PDB entry 7NS3 | electron microscopy, 3.50 A resolution | chains 5 and 1 of the 6 polymer chains in the assembly

Chain 5:
Molecule: Vacuolar import and degradation protein 28
Organism: Saccharomyces cerevisiae (strain ATCC 204508 / S288c)
UniProtKB: P40547 (VID28_YEAST); residues 1-921 here = UniProt positions 1-921
Sequence (921 residues; numbered 1 to 921; the number before each row is that of its first residue):
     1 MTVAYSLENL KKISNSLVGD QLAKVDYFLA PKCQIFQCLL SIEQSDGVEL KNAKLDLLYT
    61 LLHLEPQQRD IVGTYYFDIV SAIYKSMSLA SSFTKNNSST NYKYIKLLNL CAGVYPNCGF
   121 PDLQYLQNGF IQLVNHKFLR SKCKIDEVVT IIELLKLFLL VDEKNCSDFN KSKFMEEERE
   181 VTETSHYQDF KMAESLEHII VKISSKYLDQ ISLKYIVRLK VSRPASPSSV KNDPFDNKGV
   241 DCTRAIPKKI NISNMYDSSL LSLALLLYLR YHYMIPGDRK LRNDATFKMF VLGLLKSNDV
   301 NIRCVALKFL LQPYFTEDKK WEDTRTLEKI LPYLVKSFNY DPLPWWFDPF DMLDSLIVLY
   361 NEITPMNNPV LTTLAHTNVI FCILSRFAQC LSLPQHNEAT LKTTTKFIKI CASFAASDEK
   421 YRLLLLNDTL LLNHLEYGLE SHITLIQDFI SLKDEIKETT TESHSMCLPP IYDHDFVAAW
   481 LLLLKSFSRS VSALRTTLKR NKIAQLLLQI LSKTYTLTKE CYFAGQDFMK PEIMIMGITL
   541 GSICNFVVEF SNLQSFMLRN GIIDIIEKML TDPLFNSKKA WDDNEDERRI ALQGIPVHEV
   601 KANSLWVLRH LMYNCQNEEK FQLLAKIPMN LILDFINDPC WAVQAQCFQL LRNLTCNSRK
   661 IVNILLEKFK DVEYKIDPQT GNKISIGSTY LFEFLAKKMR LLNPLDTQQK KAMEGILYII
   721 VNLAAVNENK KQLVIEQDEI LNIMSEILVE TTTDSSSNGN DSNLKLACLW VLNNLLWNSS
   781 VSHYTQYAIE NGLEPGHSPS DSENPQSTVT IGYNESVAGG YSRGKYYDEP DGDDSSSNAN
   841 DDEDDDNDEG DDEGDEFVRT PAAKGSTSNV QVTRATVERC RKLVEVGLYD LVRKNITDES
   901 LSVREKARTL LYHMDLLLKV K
Unresolved in the structure: 1-3, 165-186, 220-233, 670-690, 777-872, 919-921
Swiss-Prot annotation at these positions:
  - modified residue: Ser-226 (Phosphoserine)

Chain 1:
Molecule: BJ4_G0018240.mRNA.1.CDS.1
Organism: Saccharomyces cerevisiae
UniProtKB: A0A6L0ZCH7 (A0A6L0ZCH7_YEASX); numbering as in UniProt (aligned over 1-958)
Sequence (958 residues; numbered 1 to 958; the number before each row is that of its first residue):
     1 MSEYMDDVDR EFINCLFPSY LLQQPVAYDL WILYLQHRKL FHKLKNTNLI NADENPTGVG
    61 MGRTKLTALT RKEIWSKLMN LGVLGTISFE AVNDDYLIQV YKYFYPDVND FTLRFGVKDS
   121 NKNSVRVMKA SSDMRKNAQE LLEPVLSERE MALNSNTSLE NDRNDDDDDD DDDDDDDDDD
   181 DDDDDESDLE SLEGEVDTDT DDNNEGDGSD NHEEGGEEGS RGADADVSSA QQRAERVADP
   241 WIYQRSRSAI NIETESRNLW DTSDKNSGLQ YYPPDQSPSS SFSSPRVSSG NDKNDNEATN
   301 VLSNSGSKKK NSMIPDIYKI LGYFLPSRWQ AQPNNSLQLS QDGITHLQPN PDYHSYMTYE
   361 RSSASSASTR NRLRTSFENS GKVDFAVTWA NKSLPDNKLT IFYYEIKVLS VTSTESAENS
   421 NIVIGYKLVE NELMEATTKK SVSRSSVAGS SSSLGGSNNM SSNRVPSTSF TMEGTQRRDY
   481 IYEGGVSAMS LNVDGSINKC QKYGFDLNVF GYCGFDGLIT NSTEQSKEYA KPFGRDDVIG
   541 CGINFIDGSI FFTKNGIHLG NAFTDLNDLE FVPYVALRPG NSIKTNFGLN EDFVFDIIGY
   601 QDKWKSLAYE HICRGRQMDV SIEEFDSDES EEDETENGPE ENKSTNVNED LMDIDQEDGA
   661 AGNKDTKKLN DEKDNNLKFL LGEDNRFIDG KLVRPDVNNI NNLSVDDGSL PNTLNVMIND
   721 YLIHEGLVDV AKGFLKDLQK DAVNVNGQHS ESKDVIRHNE RQIMKEERMV KIRQELRYLI
   781 NKGQISKCIN YIDNEIPDLL KNNLELVFEL KLANYLVMIK KSSSKDDDEI ENLILKGQEL
   841 SNEFIYDTKI PQSLRDRFSG QLSNVSALLA YSNPLVEAPK EISGYLSDEY LQERLFQVSN
   901 NTILTFLHKD SECALENVIS NTRAMLSTLL EYNAFGSTNS SDPRYYKAIN FDEDVLNL
Unresolved in the structure: 1-4, 42-68, 87-92, 118-315, 354-382, 431-495, 615-676, 744-750, 778-912, 958

Interface between chain 5 and chain 1:
Pairs across the interface (56; chain 5 residue first):
  His-198(5) / Val-117(1)
  Val-201(5) / Phe-115(1)  hydrophobic
  Ser-204(5) / Phe-111(1)
  Ser-205(5) / Val-108(1)
  Ser-205(5) / Thr-112(1)
  Leu-208(5) / Pro-106(1)
  Leu-208(5) / Val-108(1)  hydrophobic
  Leu-208(5) / Phe-111(1)  hydrophobic
  Ile-211(5) / Phe-104(1)  hydrophobic
  Leu-213(5) / Lys-102(1)
  Leu-213(5) / Tyr-103(1)
  Leu-213(5) / Phe-104(1)  hydrogen bond (backbone-backbone)
  Lys-214(5) / Asn-14(1)
  Lys-214(5) / Cys-15(1)
  Lys-214(5) / Lys-102(1)
  Lys-214(5) / Tyr-103(1)
  Lys-214(5) / Asp-592(1)  hydrogen bond (backbone-backbone)
  Tyr-215(5) / Tyr-101(1)
  Tyr-215(5) / Lys-102(1)  hydrogen bond (backbone-backbone)
  Ile-216(5) / Gln-99(1)
  Ile-216(5) / Val-100(1)
  Ile-216(5) / Tyr-101(1)  hydrophobic
  Val-217(5) / Gln-99(1)
  Val-217(5) / Val-100(1)  hydrogen bond (backbone-backbone)
  Val-217(5) / Lys-102(1)
  Arg-218(5) / Ile-98(1)
  Arg-218(5) / Gln-99(1)
  Leu-219(5) / Ile-98(1)  hydrogen bond (backbone-backbone)
  Pro-234(5) / Tyr-101(1)
  Pro-234(5) / Lys-102(1)  hydrogen bond (backbone-side chain)
  Phe-235(5) / Tyr-103(1)
  Asp-236(5) / Tyr-103(1)
  Asp-236(5) / Tyr-105(1)
  Asn-237(5) / Lys-102(1)
  Lys-238(5) / Phe-104(1)
  Lys-238(5) / Tyr-105(1)  hydrogen bond (side chain-backbone)
  Arg-244(5) / Asp-536(1)  hydrogen bond (side chain-backbone)
  Arg-244(5) / Asn-555(1)  hydrogen bond
  Arg-244(5) / Val-594(1)
  Ala-245(5) / Phe-593(1)
  Lys-248(5) / Ser-19(1)
  Lys-249(5) / Asp-602(1)  salt bridge
  Arg-279(5) / Arg-114(1)
  Arg-279(5) / Phe-115(1)
  Lys-280(5) / Phe-115(1)
  Leu-281(5) / Phe-111(1)  hydrophobic
  Met-289(5) / Phe-104(1)  hydrophobic
  Lys-296(5) / Asp-596(1)  salt bridge
  Tyr-333(5) / Asp-596(1)
  His-376(5) / Lys-554(1)
  Thr-377(5) / Lys-554(1)
  Thr-377(5) / Ile-557(1)
  Thr-377(5) / Leu-559(1)
  Asn-378(5) / Tyr-529(1)  hydrogen bond (side chain-backbone)
  Asn-378(5) / Leu-559(1)
  Phe-381(5) / Lys-531(1)
Also at the interface, not in a pair above, chain 5 (40 interface residues in all): Glu-197, Asp-209, Gly-239, Asp-284, Phe-287, Pro-332, Lys-336, Ala-375
Also at the interface, not in a pair above, chain 1 (38 interface residues in all): Lys-72, Trp-75, Gly-116, Ala-530, Val-538, Asn-590, Glu-591, Lys-603

In short:
The interface between chain 5 and chain 1 involves 40 residues on one side and 38 on the other, with 10
hydrogen bonds and 2 salt bridges. Polar contacts include Lys-249(5)/Asp-602(1), Lys-296(5)/Asp-596(1) and
Pro-234(5)/Lys-102(1).
Here chain 5 is Vacuolar import and degradation protein 28 (Saccharomyces cerevisiae (strain ATCC 204508 /
S288c)) and chain 1 is BJ4_G0018240.mRNA.1.CDS.1 (Saccharomyces cerevisiae). Entry 7NS3 (Substrate receptor
scaffolding module of yeast Chelator-GID SR4 E3 ubiquitin ligase bound to Fbp1 substrate) was determined by
electron microscopy, deposited together with 7NS4, 7NS5, 7NSB and 7NSC.
